Entry 8SUI (X-ray diffraction, 2.30 A resolution); this record covers chains A and B.

[Chain A]
Name: Serine hydroxymethyltransferase
From: Thermus thermophilus HB8
Notes: EC 2.1.2.1
UniProtKB: Q5SI56 (GLYA_THET8); numbering as in UniProt (aligned over 3-407)
Amino-acid sequence (405 residues; numbered 3 to 407; the number before each row is that of its first residue):
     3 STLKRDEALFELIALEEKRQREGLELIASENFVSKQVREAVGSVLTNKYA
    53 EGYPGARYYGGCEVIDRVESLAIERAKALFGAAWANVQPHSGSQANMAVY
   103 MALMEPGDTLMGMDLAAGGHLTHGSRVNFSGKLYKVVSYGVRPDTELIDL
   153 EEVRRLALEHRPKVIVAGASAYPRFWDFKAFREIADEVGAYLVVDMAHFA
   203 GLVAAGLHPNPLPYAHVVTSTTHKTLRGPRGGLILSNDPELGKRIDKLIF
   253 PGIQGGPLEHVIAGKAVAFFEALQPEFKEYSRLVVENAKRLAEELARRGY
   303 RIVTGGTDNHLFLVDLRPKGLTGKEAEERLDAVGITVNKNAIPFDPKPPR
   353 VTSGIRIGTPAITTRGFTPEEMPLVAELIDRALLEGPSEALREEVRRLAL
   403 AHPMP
Unresolved in the structure: 3-5
Modified / non-standard residues: Lys226 ((2S)-2-amino-6-[[3-hydroxy-2-methyl-5-(phosphonooxymethyl)pyridin-4-yl]methylideneamino]hexanoic acid; LLP)
Residues lining bound ligands: serine (SER): Leu117, Leu123, Asn340
Curated features (UniProtKB/Swiss-Prot):
  - binding site (pyridoxal 5'-phosphate): Tyr51, Gly94, Ser95, Ser172, His200, His225, Gly258
  - binding site ((6S)-5,6,7,8-tetrahydrofolate): Leu117, Gly121 to Leu123, Glu242
  - site: His225 (Plays an important role in substrate specificity)
  - modified residue: Lys226 (N6-(pyridoxal phosphate)lysine)
From the paper describing this entry:
  - conformationally variable residues (side-chain flip): Tyr61

[Chain B]
Name: Serine hydroxymethyltransferase
From: Thermus thermophilus HB8
Notes: EC 2.1.2.1
UniProtKB: Q5SI56 (GLYA_THET8); residues 1003-1407 here correspond to UniProt positions 3-407 (UniProt number = residue number - 1000)
Amino-acid sequence (405 residues; row label = number of the first residue in the row):
  1003 STLKRDEALFELIALEEKRQREGLELIASENFVSKQVREAVGSVLTNKYA
  1053 EGYPGARYYGGCEVIDRVESLAIERAKALFGAAWANVQPHSGSQANMAVY
  1103 MALMEPGDTLMGMDLAAGGHLTHGSRVNFSGKLYKVVSYGVRPDTELIDL
  1153 EEVRRLALEHRPKVIVAGASAYPRFWDFKAFREIADEVGAYLVVDMAHFA
  1203 GLVAAGLHPNPLPYAHVVTSTTHKTLRGPRGGLILSNDPELGKRIDKLIF
  1253 PGIQGGPLEHVIAGKAVAFFEALQPEFKEYSRLVVENAKRLAEELARRGY
  1303 RIVTGGTDNHLFLVDLRPKGLTGKEAEERLDAVGITVNKNAIPFDPKPPR
  1353 VTSGIRIGTPAITTRGFTPEEMPLVAELIDRALLEGPSEALREEVRRLAL
  1403 AHPMP
Unresolved in the structure: 1003-1005
Modified / non-standard residues: Lys1226 ((2S)-2-amino-6-[[3-hydroxy-2-methyl-5-(phosphonooxymethyl)pyridin-4-yl]methylideneamino]hexanoic acid; LLP)
Residues lining bound ligands: serine (SER): Glu1053, Tyr1060, Tyr1061
Curated features (UniProtKB/Swiss-Prot):
  - binding site (pyridoxal 5'-phosphate): Tyr1051, Gly1094, Ser1095, Ser1172, His1200, His1225, Gly1258
  - binding site ((6S)-5,6,7,8-tetrahydrofolate): Leu1117, Gly1121 to Leu1123, Glu1242
  - site: His1225 (Plays an important role in substrate specificity)
  - modified residue: Lys1226 (N6-(pyridoxal phosphate)lysine)
From the paper describing this entry:
  - binding site for serine: Glu1053, Tyr1061
  - conformationally variable residues (side-chain flip): Tyr1061

[Interface between chain A and chain B]
Contacting residue pairs (139; chain A residue first):
  Lys6(A) with Gln1038(B), hydrogen bond (backbone-side chain); Phe1272(B); Gln1276(B)
  Arg7(A) with Gln1038(B); Glu1041(B), salt bridge; Phe1272(B)
  Asp8(A) with Gln1038(B), hydrogen bond (backbone-side chain); Arg1077(B), salt bridge; Ala1268(B); Val1269(B); Phe1272(B)
  Leu11(A) with Val1070(B), hydrophobic; Ala1265(B); Val1269(B), hydrophobic
  Phe12(A) with Gln1038(B); Glu1041(B)
  Leu14(A) with Val1066(B); Val1070(B), hydrophobic
  Glu18(A) with Leu1047(B); Val1066(B)
  Glu19(A) with Val1046(B)
  Arg21(A) with Lys1050(B); Gly1063(B), hydrogen bond (side chain-backbone); Glu1065(B)
  Gln22(A) with Val1046(B), hydrogen bond (side chain-backbone); Asn1049(B), hydrogen bond
  Glu27(A) with Lys1050(B), salt bridge
  Ile29(A) with Tyr1061(B), hydrophobic
  Ser31(A) with Tyr1051(B)
  Glu32(A) with Asn1049(B); Lys1050(B), salt bridge; Tyr1051(B), hydrogen bond (side chain-backbone)
  Asn33(A) with Asn1049(B)
  Phe34(A) with Asn1049(B)
  Val35(A) with Thr1048(B); Asn1049(B), hydrogen bond (backbone-side chain)
  Gln38(A) with Lys1006(B), hydrogen bond (side chain-backbone); Arg1007(B); Asp1008(B), hydrogen bond (side chain-backbone); Phe1012(B)
  Arg40(A) with Gly1044(B), hydrogen bond (side chain-backbone); Ser1045(B); Val1046(B)
  Glu41(A) with Arg1007(B), salt bridge; Phe1012(B)
  Val43(A) with Val1043(B)
  Gly44(A) with Arg1040(B), hydrogen bond (backbone-side chain)
  Ser45(A) with Arg1040(B)
  Val46(A) with Glu1019(B); Gln1022(B), hydrogen bond (backbone-side chain); Arg1040(B)
  Leu47(A) with Glu1018(B)
  Thr48(A) with Val1035(B); Arg1232(B), hydrogen bond (backbone-side chain)
  Asn49(A) with Gln1022(B), hydrogen bond; Glu1032(B); Asn1033(B); Phe1034(B); Val1035(B), hydrogen bond (side chain-backbone)
  Lys50(A) with Arg1021(B); Glu1027(B), salt bridge; Ile1029(B); Glu1032(B), salt bridge; Arg1232(B), hydrogen bond (backbone-side chain)
  Tyr51(A) with Ser1031(B); Glu1032(B), hydrogen bond (backbone-side chain); His1225(B), hydrogen bond; Lys1226(B); Arg1232(B)
  Tyr60(A) with Asn1340(B)
  Tyr61(A) with Ile1029(B), hydrophobic; Glu1329(B); Asn1340(B)
  Gly62(A) with Ile1029(B); Glu1329(B); Asp1333(B); Val1339(B)
  Gly63(A) with Arg1021(B), hydrogen bond (backbone-side chain); Asp1333(B), hydrogen bond (backbone-side chain); Thr1338(B)
  Glu65(A) with Arg1021(B)
  Val66(A) with Leu1014(B); Glu1018(B)
  Arg69(A) with Leu1014(B); Leu1017(B)
  Leu73(A) with Leu1014(B), hydrophobic
  Arg77(A) with Asp1008(B), salt bridge
  His92(A) with His1092(B); Ser1093(B); Gln1096(B)
  Ser93(A) with His1092(B)
  Ser95(A) with Ile1255(B); Gln1256(B); Gly1257(B), hydrogen bond (side chain-backbone)
  Gln96(A) with His1092(B); Ile1255(B), hydrogen bond (side chain-backbone)
  Met99(A) with Met1099(B), hydrophobic; Ile1255(B), hydrophobic
  Leu123(A) with Phe1252(B), hydrophobic
  Val129(A) with Pro1253(B), hydrophobic; Gly1254(B)
  Asn130(A) with Pro1253(B), hydrogen bond (side chain-backbone); Gly1254(B), hydrogen bond (side chain-backbone)
  Phe131(A) with Gly1254(B), hydrogen bond (backbone-backbone)
  His225(A) with Tyr1051(B), hydrogen bond
  Lys226(A) with Tyr1051(B); Gly1257(B); Gly1258(B)
  Arg232(A) with Thr1048(B), hydrogen bond (side chain-backbone); Asn1049(B); Lys1050(B); Tyr1051(B); Leu1260(B)
  Phe252(A) with Leu1123(B), hydrophobic
  Pro253(A) with Val1129(B), hydrophobic; Asn1130(B), hydrogen bond (backbone-side chain)
  Gly254(A) with Val1129(B); Asn1130(B), hydrogen bond (backbone-side chain); Phe1131(B), hydrogen bond (backbone-backbone)
  Ile255(A) with Ser1095(B); Gln1096(B), hydrogen bond (backbone-side chain); Met1099(B), hydrophobic
  Gln256(A) with Ser1095(B); Gln1096(B)
  Gly257(A) with Ser1095(B), hydrogen bond (backbone-side chain); Lys1226(B)
  Gly258(A) with Lys1226(B)
  Pro259(A) with Arg1232(B)
  Leu260(A) with Arg1232(B)
  Ala265(A) with Leu1011(B)
  Ala268(A) with Asp1008(B)
  Val269(A) with Asp1008(B); Leu1011(B), hydrophobic
  Phe272(A) with Lys1006(B); Arg1007(B); Asp1008(B)
  Asp333(A) with Gly1063(B)
  Asn340(A) with Tyr1061(B)
  Arg358(A) with Tyr1061(B), hydrogen bond
Interface residues without a listed pair, chain A (81 interface residues in all): Ala10, Ile15, Leu17, Ala42, Glu53, Ile67, Val70, Met103, Pro108, Leu135, His262, Gln276, Thr338, Lys341, Met406
Interface residues without a listed pair, chain B (82 interface residues in all): Ala1010, Ile1015, Ala1042, Glu1053, Tyr1060, Gly1062, Ile1067, Arg1069, Leu1073, Met1103, Pro1108, Leu1135, Pro1259, His1262, Arg1352, Arg1358

[Summary]
The interface between chain A and chain B involves 81 residues on one side and 82 on the other; the contacts
include 33 hydrogen bonds and 8 salt bridges. Among the polar pairs are Arg7(A)-Glu1041(B), Asp8(A)-Arg1077(B)
and Glu27(A)-Lys1050(B). From the paper: a binding site for serine at Glu1053(B) and Tyr1061(B);
conformational variability at Tyr61(A) and Tyr1061(B).
Both chains are Serine hydroxymethyltransferase (Thermus thermophilus HB8). Entry 8SUI (Joint X-ray/neutron
structure of Thermus thermophilus serine hydroxymethyltransferase (TthSHMT) in internal aldimine state with
L-Ser bound ...) was determined by X-ray diffraction, deposited together with 8SSY and 8SUJ.
